Entry 8GXU (electron microscopy, 2.50 A resolution); this record covers chains K and L of the 12 polymer chains in the assembly.

# Chain K
Name: V-type ATP synthase, subunit (VAPC-THERM)
Organism: Thermus thermophilus HB8
UniProt: Q5SIT5 (Q5SIT5_THET8); residues 1-120 here = UniProt positions 1-120
Chain sequence (120 residues; row label = number of the first residue in the row):
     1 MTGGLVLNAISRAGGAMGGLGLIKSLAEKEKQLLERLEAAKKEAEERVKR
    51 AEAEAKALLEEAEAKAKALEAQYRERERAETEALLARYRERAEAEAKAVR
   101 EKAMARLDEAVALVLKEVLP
Not modelled in the structure: 1-80

# Chain L
Name: V-type ATP synthase subunit E
Organism: Thermus thermophilus HB8
UniProt: P74901 (VATE_THET8); residue numbers follow UniProt; this construct covers 1-188
Chain sequence (188 residues; numbered 1 to 188; the number before each row is that of its first residue):
     1 MSKLEAILSQEVEAEIQALLQEAEAKAEAVKREAEEKAKALLQARERALE
    51 AQYRAALRRAESAGELLVATARTQARGEVLEEVRRRVREALEALPQKPEW
   101 PEVVRKLALEALEALPGAKALVANPEDLPHLEALARERGVELQAEPALRL
   151 GVRAVGAEGKTQVENSLLARLDRAWDALSSKVAQALWG
Not modelled in the structure: 1-60

# Interface between chain K and chain L
Residue-residue contacts (36; chain K residue first):
  Tyr-88(K) / Gly-64(L)
  Tyr-88(K) / Val-68(L)
  Arg-91(K) / Val-68(L)
  Ala-92(K) / Leu-67(L)
  Ala-92(K) / Val-68(L)  hydrophobic
  Ala-92(K) / Ala-71(L)
  Glu-95(K) / Arg-72(L)
  Ala-96(K) / Ala-71(L)
  Ala-96(K) / Ala-75(L)  hydrophobic
  Val-99(K) / Ala-75(L)  hydrophobic
  Val-99(K) / Arg-76(L)
  Val-99(K) / Trp-187(L)  hydrogen bond (backbone-side chain)
  Arg-100(K) / Glu-82(L)  salt bridge
  Lys-102(K) / Leu-186(L)
  Lys-102(K) / Trp-187(L)
  Ala-103(K) / Val-79(L)  hydrophobic
  Ala-103(K) / Leu-186(L)
  Ala-103(K) / Trp-187(L)
  Arg-106(K) / Ala-185(L)  hydrogen bond (side chain-backbone)
  Arg-106(K) / Leu-186(L)
  Arg-106(K) / Gly-188(L)  hydrogen bond (side chain-backbone)
  Leu-107(K) / Val-83(L)  hydrophobic
  Leu-107(K) / Arg-86(L)
  Leu-107(K) / Leu-186(L)
  Asp-108(K) / Arg-86(L)
  Ala-110(K) / Leu-186(L)  hydrophobic
  Val-111(K) / Val-83(L)  hydrophobic
  Val-111(K) / Arg-86(L)
  Val-114(K) / Val-87(L)  hydrophobic
  Val-114(K) / Trp-175(L)  hydrophobic
  Val-114(K) / Val-182(L)  hydrophobic
  Leu-115(K) / Val-87(L)  hydrophobic
  Leu-115(K) / Ala-90(L)  hydrophobic
  Glu-117(K) / Leu-178(L)
  Val-118(K) / Arg-170(L)  hydrogen bond (backbone-side chain)
  Pro-120(K) / Lys-106(L)
Interface residues without a listed pair, chain K (23 interface residues in all): Leu-85, Arg-89, Leu-113, Leu-119
Interface residues without a listed pair, chain L (32 interface residues in all): Glu-61, Glu-65, Glu-78, Leu-91, Leu-94, Leu-107, Leu-167, Leu-171, Ala-174, Lys-181

# Summary
23 residues of chain K and 32 residues of chain L are in contact, with 4 hydrogen bonds and 1 salt bridge.
Polar pairs include Arg-100(K)/Glu-82(L), Val-99(K)/Trp-187(L) and Arg-106(K)/Ala-185(L).
Chain K is V-type ATP synthase, subunit (VAPC-THERM) and chain L is V-type ATP synthase subunit E, both from
Thermus thermophilus HB8; the structure, 1 ATP-bound V1EG of V/A-ATPase from Thermus thermophilus, was
determined by electron microscopy (same publication as 8GXW, 8GXX, 8GXY and 8GXZ).
